6WMU - chains F and H of the 12 polymer chains in the assembly; structure by electron microscopy, 3.18 A resolution.

Chain F:
Protein: RNA polymerase sigma factor RpoD
Organism: Escherichia coli
UniProt: Q0P6L9 (Q0P6L9_ECOLX); residues 1-613 here = UniProt positions 1-613
Amino-acid sequence (613 residues; numbered 1 to 613; the number before each row is that of its first residue):
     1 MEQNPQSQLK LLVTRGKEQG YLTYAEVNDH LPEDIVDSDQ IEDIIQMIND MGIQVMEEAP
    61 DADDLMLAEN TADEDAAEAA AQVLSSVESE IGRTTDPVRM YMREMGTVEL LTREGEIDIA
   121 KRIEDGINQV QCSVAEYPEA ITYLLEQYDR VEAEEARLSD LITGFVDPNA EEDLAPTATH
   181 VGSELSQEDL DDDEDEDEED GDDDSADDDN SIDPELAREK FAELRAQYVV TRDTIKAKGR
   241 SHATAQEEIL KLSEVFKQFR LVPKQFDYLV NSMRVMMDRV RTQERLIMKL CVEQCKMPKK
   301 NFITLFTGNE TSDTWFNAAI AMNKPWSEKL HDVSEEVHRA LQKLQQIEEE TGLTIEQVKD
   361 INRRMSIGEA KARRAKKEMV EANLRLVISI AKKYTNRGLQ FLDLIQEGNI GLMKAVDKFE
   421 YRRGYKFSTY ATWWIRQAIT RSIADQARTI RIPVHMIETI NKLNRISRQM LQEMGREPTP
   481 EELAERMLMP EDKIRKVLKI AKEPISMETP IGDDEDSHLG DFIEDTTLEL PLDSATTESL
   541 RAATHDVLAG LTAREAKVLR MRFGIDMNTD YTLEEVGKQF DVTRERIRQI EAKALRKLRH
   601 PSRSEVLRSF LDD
Not modelled in the structure: 1-90, 168-212, 237-242, 613

Chain H:
Molecule: DNA T-strand
Sequence (27 nucleotides; row label = number of the first residue in the row):
    26 TAGGATTTAT CCGCAATGGA AGCAAGG

Chain F / chain H interface:
Pairs across the interface (12; chain F residue first):
  Tyr394(F) with DT26(H), sugar contact
  Arg397(F) with DT26(H), base contact
  Gln437(F) with DA27(H), hydrogen bond to the base; DG28(H), base contact
  Arg465(F) with DT26(H), salt bridge to the phosphate; DA27(H), salt bridge to the phosphate
  Arg562(F) with DA45(H), salt bridge to the phosphate
  Thr572(F) with DA45(H), phosphate contact
  Leu573(F) with DA45(H), phosphate contact
  Glu574(F) with DG44(H), sugar contact; DA45(H), phosphate contact
  Glu585(F) with DA46(H), hydrogen bond to the base
Also at the interface, not in a pair above, chain F (14 interface residues in all): Ile443, Glu458, Lys462, Arg588, Gln589
Also at the interface, not in a pair above, chain H (9 interface residues in all): DG47, DC48, DA49

Summary:
Chain F and chain H form an interface of 14 and 9 residues respectively, with 2 hydrogen bonds and 3 salt
bridges. Polar pairs include Gln437(F)-DA27(H), Glu585(F)-DA46(H) and Arg465(F)-DT26(H).
Here chain F is RNA polymerase sigma factor RpoD (Escherichia coli) and chain H is DNA T-strand. Entry 6WMU
(E. coli RNAPs70-SspA-gadA DNA complex) was determined by electron microscopy, deposited together with 6WMP.
